7Y0J - chains L and J of the 12 polymer chains in the assembly; structure by electron microscopy, 3.62 A resolution.

# Chain L
Molecule: Immunoglobulin heavy constant mu
Source organism: Homo sapiens
UniProt: P01871 (IGHM_HUMAN); residues 229-576 here correspond to UniProt positions 106-453 (UniProt number = residue number - 123)
Sequence (383 residues; numbered 194 to 576; the number before each row is that of its first residue):
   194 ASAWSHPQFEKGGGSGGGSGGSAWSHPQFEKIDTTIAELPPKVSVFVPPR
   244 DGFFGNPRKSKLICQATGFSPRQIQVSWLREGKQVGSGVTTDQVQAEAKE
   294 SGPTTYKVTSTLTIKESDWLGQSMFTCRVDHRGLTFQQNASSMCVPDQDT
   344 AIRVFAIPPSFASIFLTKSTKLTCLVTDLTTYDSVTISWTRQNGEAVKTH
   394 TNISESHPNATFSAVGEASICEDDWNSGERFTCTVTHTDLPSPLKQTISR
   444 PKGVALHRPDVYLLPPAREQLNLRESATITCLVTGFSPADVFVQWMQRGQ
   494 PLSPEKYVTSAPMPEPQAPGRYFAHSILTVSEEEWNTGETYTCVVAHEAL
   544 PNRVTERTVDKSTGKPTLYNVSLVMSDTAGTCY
Disordered / not traced: 194-344, 445-448
Construct notes: expression tag (194-228)
UniProt features mapped onto this chain:
  - glycosylation (N-linked (GlcNAc...) asparagine): N332 (complex), N395, N402
Disulfide bonds: C367-C426, C474-C536
Glycans and other covalent adducts: N-acetylglucosamine (NAG) linked to N563

# Chain J
Molecule: Immunoglobulin J chain
Source organism: Homo sapiens
UniProt: P01591 (IGJ_HUMAN); residues 1-136 here correspond to UniProt positions 24-159 (UniProt number = residue number + 23)
Sequence (136 residues; row label = number of the first residue in the row):
     1 EDERIVLVDNKCKCARITSRIIRSSEDPNEDIVERNIRIIVPLNNRENIS
    51 DPTSPLRTRFVYHLSDLCKKCDPTEVELDNQIVTATQSNICDEDSATETC
   101 YTYDRNKCYTAVVPLVYGGETKMVETALTPDACYPD
Disordered / not traced: 1-2, 70-97
UniProt features mapped onto this chain:
  - glycosylation: N48 (N-linked (GlcNAc...) (complex) asparagine)
Disulfide bonds: C12-C100, C108-C133
Glycans and other covalent adducts: N-acetylglucosamine (NAG) linked to N48

# How chain L and chain J interact
Residue-residue contacts (43):
  R461(L) with N29(J)
  N529(L) with R23(J); N29(J), hydrogen bond
  K554(L) with N29(J)
  S555(L) with I21(J); V33(J)
  K558(L) with V33(J)
  P559(L) with V33(J), hydrophobic; R35(J)
  T560(L) with I32(J); V33(J), hydrogen bond (side chain-backbone)
  L561(L) with I32(J), hydrophobic; V33(J), hydrogen bond (backbone-backbone); R35(J)
  Y562(L) with R35(J)
  N563(L) with E34(J); R35(J); N36(J); I37(J), hydrogen bond (backbone-backbone)
  S565(L) with I37(J), hydrogen bond (backbone-backbone); I39(J)
  L566(L) with I39(J)
  V567(L) with I39(J), hydrogen bond (backbone-backbone); I40(J); V41(J), hydrogen bond (backbone-backbone)
  M568(L) with V41(J), hydrophobic; L43(J), hydrophobic
  S569(L) with I40(J); V41(J); P42(J); L43(J)
  D570(L) with N44(J), hydrogen bond
  A572(L) with P42(J), hydrophobic; N44(J); N45(J)
  G573(L) with N45(J); Y103(J)
  C575(L) with K11(J), hydrogen bond (backbone-side chain); T102(J); Y103(J); D104(J); R105(J)
  Y576(L) with I40(J)
Also at the interface, not in a pair above, chain L (22 interface residues in all): R467, V564
Also at the interface, not in a pair above, chain J (27 interface residues in all): C14, P28, E30, D31, R38, Y62

# Overview
Chain L and chain J form an interface of 22 and 27 residues respectively, with 9 hydrogen bonds. Polar
contacts include N529(L)-N29(J), T560(L)-V33(J) and D570(L)-N44(J). Covalently linked N-acetylglucosamine: at
N563(L). N-acetylglucosamine is covalently linked to N48(J).
Here chain L is Immunoglobulin heavy constant mu and chain J is Immunoglobulin J chain, both from Homo
sapiens. Entry 7Y0J (Cryo-EM structure of human IgM-Fc in complex with the J chain and the P. falciparum
TM284VAR1) was determined by electron microscopy together with 7Y0H, 7Y09 and 7YG2 from the same study.
